6A1X - chain A; structure by X-ray diffraction, 1.99 A resolution.

# Chain A
Molecule: Galectin-10
From: Homo sapiens
UniProt: Q05315 (LEG10_HUMAN); residues 1-142 here = UniProt positions 1-142
Sequence (145 residues; row label = number of the first residue in the row; numbers below 1 keep their minus sign (Gly-2 is residue -2)):
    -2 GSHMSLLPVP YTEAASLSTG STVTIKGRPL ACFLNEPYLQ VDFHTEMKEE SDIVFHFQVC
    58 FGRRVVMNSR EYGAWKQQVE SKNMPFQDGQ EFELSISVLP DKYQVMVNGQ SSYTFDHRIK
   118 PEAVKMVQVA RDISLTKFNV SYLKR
Unresolved in the structure: -2 to 1
Differences from the reference sequence: expression tag (-2 to 0); engineered mutation Ala127 (Trp in Q05315)
Swiss-Prot annotation at these positions:
  - site: Asn136 (Not glycosylated)
  - modified residue: Ser2 (N-acetylserine)

# In short
Chain A is Galectin-10 (Homo sapiens); the structure, Charcot-Leyden crystal protein/Galectin-10 variant
W127A, was determined by X-ray diffraction, deposited together with 6A1S, 6A1T, 6A1U, 6A1V and 6A1Y.
